PDB entry 8FWE | electron microscopy, 3.46 A resolution | chains AR and AW of the 102 polymer chains in the assembly

== Chain AR (and AW) ==
Molecule: Tail-terminator protein, gp18
From: Agrobacterium phage Milano
Notes: chain AW of this document is another copy of the same molecule, construct and numbering; everything in this record applies to it too
UniProtKB: A0A482MF73 (A0A482MF73_9CAUD); residues 1-178 here = UniProt positions 1-178
Sequence (178 residues; row label = number of the first residue in the row):
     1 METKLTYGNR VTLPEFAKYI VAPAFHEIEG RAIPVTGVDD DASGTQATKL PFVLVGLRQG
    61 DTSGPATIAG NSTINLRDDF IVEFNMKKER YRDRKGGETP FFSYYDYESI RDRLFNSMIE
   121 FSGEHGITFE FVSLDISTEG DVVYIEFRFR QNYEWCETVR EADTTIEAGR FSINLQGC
Not modelled in the structure: 1-4, 160-178

== How chain AR and chain AW interact ==
Residue-residue contacts - 43 pairs, chain AR then chain AW:
  Phe-102(AR) / Val-35(AW)
  Phe-102(AR) / Thr-36(AW)
  Phe-102(AR) / Asp-40(AW)
  Phe-102(AR) / Gly-44(AW)
  Phe-102(AR) / Thr-45(AW)
  Ser-103(AR) / Pro-34(AW)
  Ser-103(AR) / Thr-36(AW)
  Tyr-104(AR) / Leu-13(AW)  hydrophobic
  Tyr-104(AR) / Pro-14(AW)
  Tyr-104(AR) / Pro-34(AW)  hydrogen bond (backbone-backbone)
  Tyr-104(AR) / Val-35(AW)
  Tyr-105(AR) / Thr-36(AW)
  Tyr-107(AR) / Leu-57(AW)
  Tyr-107(AR) / Asp-78(AW)
  Glu-108(AR) / Tyr-7(AW)
  Glu-108(AR) / Thr-12(AW)
  Arg-111(AR) / Asp-78(AW)  salt bridge
  Arg-111(AR) / Tyr-153(AW)  hydrogen bond
  Asp-112(AR) / Tyr-7(AW)  hydrogen bond
  Asp-112(AR) / Trp-155(AW)  hydrogen bond
  Phe-115(AR) / Trp-155(AW)  hydrophobic
  Asn-116(AR) / Trp-155(AW)
  Asn-116(AR) / Thr-158(AW)
  Met-118(AR) / Ile-68(AW)  hydrophobic
  Ile-119(AR) / Ile-68(AW)  hydrophobic
  Ile-119(AR) / Trp-155(AW)  hydrophobic
  Thr-128(AR) / Thr-67(AW)
  Thr-128(AR) / Ile-68(AW)
  Thr-128(AR) / Ala-69(AW)
  Phe-129(AR) / Thr-67(AW)
  Phe-129(AR) / Ile-68(AW)  hydrogen bond (backbone-backbone)
  Phe-131(AR) / Ala-66(AW)
  Phe-131(AR) / Leu-76(AW)  hydrophobic
  Val-132(AR) / Asp-61(AW)
  Val-132(AR) / Thr-62(AW)
  Ser-133(AR) / Gln-59(AW)
  Ser-133(AR) / Gly-60(AW)
  Leu-134(AR) / Gln-59(AW)
  Leu-134(AR) / Gly-60(AW)  hydrogen bond (backbone-backbone)
  Asp-135(AR) / Arg-58(AW)
  Asp-135(AR) / Gln-59(AW)
  Thr-138(AR) / Thr-36(AW)
  Thr-138(AR) / Asp-40(AW)
Also at the interface, not in a pair above, chain AR (23 interface residues in all): Ser-122, Glu-130, Ile-136
Also at the interface, not in a pair above, chain AW (30 interface residues in all): Arg-10, Ile-33, Gly-70, Ile-74, Glu-157

== Summary ==
23 residues of chain AR face 30 of chain AW across their interface; the contacts include 6 hydrogen bonds and
1 salt bridge. Polar contacts include Arg-111(AR)/Asp-78(AW), Arg-111(AR)/Tyr-153(AW) and
Asp-112(AR)/Tyr-7(AW).
Chain AR and chain AW are both Tail-terminator protein, gp18 (Agrobacterium phage Milano); the structure, Neck
structure of Agrobacterium phage Milano, C3 symmetry, was determined by electron microscopy (same publication
as 8FWG, 8FWM, 8FXP and 8FXR).
